Entry 5FQ8 (X-ray diffraction, 2.75 A resolution); this record covers chains A and B of the 9 polymer chains in the assembly.

Chain A:
Molecule: Putative lipoprotein
From: Bacteroides thetaiotaomicron
UniProt: Q8A5H6 (Q8A5H6_BACTN); residues 1-480 here correspond to UniProt positions 19-498 (UniProt number = residue number + 18)
Amino-acid sequence (480 residues; numbered 1 to 480; the number before each row is that of its first residue):
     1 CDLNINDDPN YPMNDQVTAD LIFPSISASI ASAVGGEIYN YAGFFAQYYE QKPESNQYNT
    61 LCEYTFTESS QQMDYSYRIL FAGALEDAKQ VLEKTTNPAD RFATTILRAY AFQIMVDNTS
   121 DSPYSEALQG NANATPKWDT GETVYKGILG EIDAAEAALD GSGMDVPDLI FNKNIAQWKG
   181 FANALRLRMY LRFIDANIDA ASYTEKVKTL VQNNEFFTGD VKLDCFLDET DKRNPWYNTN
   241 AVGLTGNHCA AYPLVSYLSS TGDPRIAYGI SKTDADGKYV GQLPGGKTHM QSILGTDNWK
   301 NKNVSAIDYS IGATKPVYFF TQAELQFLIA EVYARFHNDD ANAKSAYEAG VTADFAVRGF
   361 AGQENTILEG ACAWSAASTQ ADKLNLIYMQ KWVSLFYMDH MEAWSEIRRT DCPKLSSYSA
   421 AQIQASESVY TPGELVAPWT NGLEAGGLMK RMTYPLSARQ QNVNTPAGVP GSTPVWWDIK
Glycans and other covalent adducts: 3-decanoyloxypropyl decanoate (KR0) linked to C1
Bound ions: Mg2+ site 1: A82 (shared with A631(B), N633(B) of chain B); Mg2+ site 2: R408, D411, D478, K480
Reported in the primary citation:
  - conformationally variable residues (domain motion): T296 (from molecular simulation)

Chain B:
Molecule: Outer membrane protein OMP121
From: Bacteroides thetaiotaomicron
UniProt: Q8A5H5 (Q8A5H5_BACTN); numbering as in UniProt (aligned over 1-984)
Amino-acid sequence (984 residues; each row starts with the number of its first residue):
     1 MQTQEVAIKP NLKVVLRSDA QQIDEVVVTA MGIKRSEKAL GYAATSVGGE KIAESRTSDV
    61 MSSLAGKIAG VQISSTSSDP GASNSVIIRG VSSLSGTNQP LYVVDGVPLN NSTVYSTDGL
   121 NSGYDFGNGA NAINPDDVAN MTILKGAAAT ALYGSRAANG VVMITTKSGR KEKGVGIEYN
   181 GGVQWSTVLR LPEFQNEFGM GWNGNHTELE NGSWGPRFDG SMQLWGNVYN NSQKLKPYVA
   241 MPDNIKDFFD AGFRYSNSLS FNGATDKSDY YVSFSQISDD GMIPTDADSY DKYTFSARGS
   301 HKAGALTFSS SLNYAYQKNN FATTGQGLSM LNSLYQTPRD ISIIGLEDQN DPFNTPGYYY
   361 TPYGVMNPYY ILNNYLNEYE SERFYGKFQL DYEFLKYFKF TYRMGLDTTT GQSDKGKPNL
   421 YALYYEGTPN GEGQGSSSPF SGETGQYSEQ ITRRREINQD IMVNFNMPVN DFNINALVGF
   481 NGNERKVSYQ YSEVNDLTIP TWFNLKNSGK TPIVEQHMEL RRLMGVFGQF EGSWKNMLYL
   541 TVTARNDWSS TLPKENRSFF YPGITGSFIF SELLNDNLQD VITFGKIRAS WGKTGNDADV
   601 YMVNPVYAQS SNRIPFGSLT FPLGGVNAYS AGNVLGSNTL SPEMTTESEV GLNMAFFKNR
   661 LSFDVSYYNR NTDKQIFSLA MDPASGYTAQ NMNLGKIRNR GIELLISGTP IRTKDFSWEL
   721 TWNFTKNWSK VISLPEELGG ITTIYGLNGG TSMYAITGMP VGVFKAQVAE RDPQGRIVVN
   781 SSTGLPVEAS EFGICGDMNN KYQMGVSTNL KYKGISLGID FDIRQGGVMY SRTKDINYFT
   841 GNAIQTAYND RNPLIVPNSV NKIVNGENVT YVENTTPITS SNIYKYWGDG GSDMGSCFLV
   901 DKSYVKLRSV VLGWDLPKRW LAKTPFQAVK VSAYGNNLFV WTPSSNTFID PEMTSFGNDL
   961 EGNYGEYTAN PSSRRFGFNL MVKF
Not modelled in the structure: 1-36, 575-577
Bound ions: Ca2+ site 1: D280, G281, I283, T285, D288; Mg2+: A631, N633 (shared with A82(A) of chain A); Ca2+ site 2 near D850 (its only coordinating residue here)
Ligand contacts: 3-decanoyloxypropyl decanoate (KR0): Y402, M404, I457, Q459, I461, G482, N483, E484
Reported in the primary citation:
  - conformationally variable residues (domain motion): N203 (from molecular simulation)
  - binding site for Uncharacterised protein, bound peptide: L120

Interface between chain A and chain B:
Contacting residue pairs - 155 pairs, chain A then chain B:
  C1(A) - R522(B)
  C1(A) - M524(B)  hydrophobic
  D2(A) - R522(B)  hydrogen bond (backbone-side chain)
  L3(A) - R522(B)
  L3(A) - W548(B)  hydrophobic
  L3(A) - S550(B)
  L3(A) - R557(B)  hydrogen bond (backbone-side chain)
  N4(A) - K554(B)
  N4(A) - R557(B)  hydrogen bond
  I5(A) - L520(B)  hydrophobic
  I5(A) - R522(B)
  I5(A) - Y601(B)
  N6(A) - S550(B)
  N6(A) - T551(B)
  N6(A) - Y601(B)  hydrogen bond (side chain-backbone)
  N6(A) - V603(B)
  N6(A) - N604(B)
  D7(A) - Y601(B)
  D7(A) - N604(B)  hydrogen bond
  D8(A) - Y601(B)
  P9(A) - M518(B)
  P9(A) - Y601(B)
  N10(A) - Q516(B)
  N10(A) - H517(B)  hydrogen bond
  N10(A) - M518(B)  hydrogen bond (side chain-backbone)
  Y11(A) - V606(B)  hydrophobic
  Y11(A) - Y607(B)
  Y11(A) - A608(B)  hydrophobic
  P12(A) - Y607(B)
  P12(A) - Y629(B)  hydrophobic
  N14(A) - P605(B)  hydrogen bond (side chain-backbone)
  N14(A) - Y607(B)
  V17(A) - Y607(B)  hydrophobic
  L21(A) - A628(B)
  L21(A) - Y629(B)  hydrogen bond (backbone-backbone)
  I22(A) - Y607(B)  hydrophobic
  I22(A) - Y629(B)
  P24(A) - F621(B)
  P24(A) - V626(B)  hydrophobic
  P24(A) - A628(B)  hydrophobic
  S25(A) - S610(B)  hydrogen bond
  S25(A) - F621(B)
  S25(A) - A628(B)
  S25(A) - Y629(B)  hydrogen bond (side chain-backbone)
  A28(A) - N612(B)
  A28(A) - F621(B)  hydrophobic
  S29(A) - N612(B)  hydrogen bond
  S32(A) - N612(B)
  S32(A) - I614(B)
  S32(A) - L619(B)
  E37(A) - P615(B)
  K52(A) - S436(B)
  K52(A) - S437(B)  hydrogen bond
  E54(A) - Y363(B)  hydrogen bond
  E54(A) - Q434(B)
  Q57(A) - F616(B)
  E63(A) - K885(B)  salt bridge
  T67(A) - E788(B)  hydrogen bond
  S69(A) - G749(B)
  S69(A) - F792(B)
  S70(A) - G749(B)
  Q71(A) - L747(B)
  Q71(A) - N748(B)
  Q71(A) - G749(B)  hydrogen bond (side chain-backbone)
  Y75(A) - R613(B)
  Y75(A) - I614(B)
  Y75(A) - P615(B)
  Y75(A) - N748(B)
  Y77(A) - D682(B)  hydrogen bond
  Y77(A) - P683(B)
  Y77(A) - A684(B)
  R78(A) - R613(B)  hydrogen bond (side chain-backbone)
  R78(A) - P683(B)
  R78(A) - T688(B)
  I79(A) - R613(B)
  I79(A) - I614(B)  hydrophobic
  F81(A) - P683(B)
  F81(A) - A684(B)  hydrophobic
  F81(A) - G686(B)
  A82(A) - N633(B)
  A82(A) - P683(B)
  A82(A) - G686(B)
  E86(A) - A631(B)
  E86(A) - G686(B)
  E86(A) - Y687(B)  hydrogen bond
  D87(A) - S630(B)  hydrogen bond
  D87(A) - A631(B)  hydrogen bond (side chain-backbone)
  Q90(A) - Y607(B)  hydrogen bond
  K94(A) - Y607(B)
  P123(A) - A684(B)  hydrophobic
  A127(A) - A684(B)
  L128(A) - A684(B)  hydrogen bond (backbone-backbone)
  L128(A) - S685(B)
  L128(A) - G686(B)
  Q129(A) - S685(B)  hydrogen bond (backbone-backbone)
  G130(A) - M681(B)
  G130(A) - S685(B)  hydrogen bond (backbone-backbone)
  N131(A) - L635(B)
  N131(A) - Q690(B)  hydrogen bond
  A134(A) - M681(B)  hydrophobic
  A134(A) - D682(B)
  A134(A) - E737(B)
  A134(A) - L738(B)  hydrophobic
  T135(A) - E737(B)
  P136(A) - D682(B)
  P136(A) - A684(B)  hydrophobic
  P167(A) - V626(B)  hydrophobic
  L169(A) - L623(B)
  L169(A) - G624(B)
  L169(A) - V626(B)  hydrophobic
  C225(A) - L623(B)
  F226(A) - L619(B)  hydrophobic
  D228(A) - K510(B)
  E229(A) - T511(B)  hydrogen bond
  T230(A) - N495(B)
  T230(A) - I513(B)
  D231(A) - S618(B)
  D231(A) - L619(B)
  D231(A) - T620(B)  hydrogen bond (backbone-backbone)
  K232(A) - T620(B)  hydrogen bond (side chain-backbone)
  K232(A) - F621(B)  hydrogen bond (side chain-backbone)
  K232(A) - P622(B)  hydrogen bond (side chain-backbone)
  R233(A) - L619(B)
  P235(A) - I614(B)
  N238(A) - S618(B)  hydrogen bond (side chain-backbone)
  T239(A) - I614(B)
  T239(A) - P615(B)  hydrogen bond (side chain-backbone)
  T239(A) - F616(B)
  A241(A) - S441(B)
  A241(A) - G442(B)
  G243(A) - F616(B)
  L244(A) - F616(B)  hydrophobic
  T245(A) - S436(B)
  G246(A) - S436(B)  hydrogen bond (backbone-backbone)
  G246(A) - S437(B)  hydrogen bond (backbone-side chain)
  T288(A) - N882(B)
  T296(A) - W202(B)  hydrogen bond (side chain-backbone)
  T296(A) - N203(B)  hydrogen bond
  T296(A) - N205(B)  hydrogen bond
  D297(A) - H206(B)
  N301(A) - S437(B)
  Y309(A) - S436(B)
  T440(A) - T783(B)
  E444(A) - K862(B)  salt bridge
  E444(A) - V864(B)
  S457(A) - P683(B)
  A458(A) - D682(B)
  Q460(A) - I741(B)
  Q460(A) - Y754(B)  hydrogen bond
  Q461(A) - A680(B)
  Q461(A) - M681(B)
  Q461(A) - D682(B)
  Q461(A) - L738(B)
  Q461(A) - I741(B)  hydrogen bond (side chain-backbone)
  N462(A) - D682(B)  hydrogen bond
Also at the interface, not in a pair above, chain A (91 interface residues in all): S55, T65, D74, G83, N133, V242, D274, H289, Q291, S292, G295, I307
Also at the interface, not in a pair above, chain B (95 interface residues in all): T207, G433, S438, N483, R521, L523, V600, M602, G617, N627, G739, T742, E770, S782, A789, S790, E791, S881, Y884

Overview:
91 residues of chain A face 95 of chain B across their interface; the contacts include 41 hydrogen bonds and 2
salt bridges. Among the polar pairs are E63(A)-K885(B), E444(A)-K862(B) and D2(A)-R522(B). Chain B binds
3-decanoyloxypropyl decanoate. The paper reports a binding site for Uncharacterised protein, bound peptide at
L120(B); conformational variability at T296(A) and N203(B).
Here chain A is Putative lipoprotein and chain B is Outer membrane protein OMP121, both from Bacteroides
thetaiotaomicron. Entry 5FQ8 (Crystal structure of the SusCD complex BT2261-2264 from Bacteroides
thetaiotaomicron) was determined by X-ray diffraction, deposited together with 5FQ6, 5FQ7 and 5T4Y.
